Entry 7OZY (X-ray diffraction, 2.28 A resolution); this record covers chain AAA.

Chain AAA:
Protein: Fibroblast growth factor receptor 2
From: Homo sapiens
Notes: EC 2.7.10.1
Reference sequence: P21802 (FGFR2_HUMAN); numbering as in UniProt (aligned over 465-763)
Amino-acid sequence (303 residues; each row starts with the number of its first residue):
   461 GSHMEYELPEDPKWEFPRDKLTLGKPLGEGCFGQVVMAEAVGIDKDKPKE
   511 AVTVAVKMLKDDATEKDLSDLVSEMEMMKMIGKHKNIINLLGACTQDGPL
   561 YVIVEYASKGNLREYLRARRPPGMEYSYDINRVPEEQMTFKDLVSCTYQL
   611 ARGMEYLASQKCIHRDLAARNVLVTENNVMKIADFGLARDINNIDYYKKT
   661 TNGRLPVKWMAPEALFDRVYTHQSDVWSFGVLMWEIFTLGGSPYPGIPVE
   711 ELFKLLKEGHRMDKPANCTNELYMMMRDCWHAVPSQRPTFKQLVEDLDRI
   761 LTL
Not modelled in the structure: 461-466, 488-492, 586-595, 763
Differences from the reference sequence: expression tag (461-464)
Residues lining bound ligands: 47I (4-[3-(4-piperazin-4-ium-1-ylphenyl)-1H-indazol-6-yl]phenol): Leu487, Val495, Ala515, Lys517, Glu534, Val564, Glu565, Tyr566, Ala567, Ser568, Lys569, Gly570, Leu633, Asp644
Curated features (UniProtKB/Swiss-Prot):
  - active site: Asp626 (Proton acceptor)
  - binding site (ATP): Leu487 to Val495, Lys517, Glu565 to Ala567, Asn571
  - modified residue (Phosphotyrosine): Tyr466, Tyr586, Tyr588, Tyr656, Tyr657
  - natural variant: Lys526 (K526E: In FSPC), Asn549 (N549H: In CS), Glu565 (E565G: In PS), Arg612 (R612T: In a lung adenocarcinoma sample), Ala628 (A628T: In LADD1), Lys641 (K641R: In PS), Ala648 (A648T: In LADD1), Arg649 to Asp650 (sequence variant, change not given here; In LADD1), Lys659 (K659N: In craniosynostosis), Gly663 (G663E: In PS), Arg678 (R678G: In CS)
  - mutagenesis: Asn549 (N549T: Constitutive kinase activity), Glu565 (E565A: Constitutive kinase activity), Tyr656 to Tyr657 (Loss of kinase activity)

Overview:
Bound to chain AAA: compound 47I. UniProt lists active-site residue Asp626, 14 ATP-binding residues and 4
mutagenesis sites.
Chain AAA is Fibroblast growth factor receptor 2 (Homo sapiens); the structure, FGFR2 kinase domain (residues
461-763) in complex with 38, was determined by X-ray diffraction, deposited together with 7OZB, 7OZD and 7OZF.
